PDB entry 6ZG6 | electron microscopy, 12.00 A resolution (very low resolution: no residue pairs are listed; an interface is given only as per-side residue counts) | chains E and G of the 8 polymer chains in the assembly

# Chain E (and G)
Name: Protein transport protein SEC31
From: Saccharomyces cerevisiae (strain ATCC 204508 / S288c)
Notes: chain G of this document is another copy of the same molecule, construct and numbering; everything in this record applies to it too
UniProt: P38968 (SEC31_YEAST); residue numbers follow UniProt; this construct covers 1-1273
Sequence (1273 residues; numbered 1 to 1273; the number before each row is that of its first residue):
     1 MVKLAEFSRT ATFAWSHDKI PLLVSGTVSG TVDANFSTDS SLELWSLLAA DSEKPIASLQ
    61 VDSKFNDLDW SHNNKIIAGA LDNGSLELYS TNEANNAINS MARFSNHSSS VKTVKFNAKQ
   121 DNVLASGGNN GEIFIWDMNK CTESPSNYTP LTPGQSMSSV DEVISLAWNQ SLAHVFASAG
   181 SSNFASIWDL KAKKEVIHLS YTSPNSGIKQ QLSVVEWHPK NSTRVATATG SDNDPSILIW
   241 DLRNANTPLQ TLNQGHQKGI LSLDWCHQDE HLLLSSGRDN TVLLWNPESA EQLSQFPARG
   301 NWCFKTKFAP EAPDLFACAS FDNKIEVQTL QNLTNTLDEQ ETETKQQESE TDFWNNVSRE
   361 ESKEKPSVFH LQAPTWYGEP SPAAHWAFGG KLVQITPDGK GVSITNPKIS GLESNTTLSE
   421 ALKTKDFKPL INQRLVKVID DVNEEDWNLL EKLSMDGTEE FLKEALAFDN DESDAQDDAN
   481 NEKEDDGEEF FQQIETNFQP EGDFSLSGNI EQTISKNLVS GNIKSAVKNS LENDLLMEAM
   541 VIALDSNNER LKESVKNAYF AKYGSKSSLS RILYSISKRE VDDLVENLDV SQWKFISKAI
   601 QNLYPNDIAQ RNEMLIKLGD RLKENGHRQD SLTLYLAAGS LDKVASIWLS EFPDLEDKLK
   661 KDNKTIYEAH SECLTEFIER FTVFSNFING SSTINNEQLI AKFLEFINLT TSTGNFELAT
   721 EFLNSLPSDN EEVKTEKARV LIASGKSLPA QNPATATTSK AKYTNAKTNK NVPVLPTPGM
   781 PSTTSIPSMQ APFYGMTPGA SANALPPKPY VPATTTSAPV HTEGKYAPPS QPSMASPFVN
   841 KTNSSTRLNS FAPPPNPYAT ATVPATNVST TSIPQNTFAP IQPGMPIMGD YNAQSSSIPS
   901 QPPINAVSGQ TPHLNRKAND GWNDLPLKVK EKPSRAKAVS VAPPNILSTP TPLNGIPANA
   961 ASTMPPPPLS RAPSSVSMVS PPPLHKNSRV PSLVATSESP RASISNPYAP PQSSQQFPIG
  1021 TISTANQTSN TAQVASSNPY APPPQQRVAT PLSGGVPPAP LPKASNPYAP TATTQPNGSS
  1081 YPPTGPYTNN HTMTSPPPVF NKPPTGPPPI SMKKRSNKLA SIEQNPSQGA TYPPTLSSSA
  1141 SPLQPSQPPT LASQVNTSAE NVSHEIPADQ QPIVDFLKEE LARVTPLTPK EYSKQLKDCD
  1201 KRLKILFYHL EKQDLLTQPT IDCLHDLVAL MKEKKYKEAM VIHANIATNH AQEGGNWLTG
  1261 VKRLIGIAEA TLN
Disordered / not traced: 1-4, 340-361, 410-1273
Differences from the reference sequence: conflict Ser367 (Thr in P38968)
Curated features (UniProtKB/Swiss-Prot):
  - modified residue: Ser349 (Phosphoserine), Ser836 (Phosphoserine), Ser974 (Phosphoserine), Ser977 (Phosphoserine), Ser980 (Phosphoserine), Ser988 (Phosphoserine), Ser992 (Phosphoserine), Ser999 (Phosphoserine), Thr1050 (Phosphothreonine), Ser1053 (Phosphoserine)

# How chain E and chain G interact
At this resolution (12 A) residue pairs are not listed: 15 residues of chain E and 16 of chain G lie at the interface.

# In short
15 residues of chain E and 16 residues of chain G are in contact.
Both chains are Protein transport protein SEC31 (Saccharomyces cerevisiae (strain ATCC 204508 / S288c)). Entry
6ZG6 (COPII on membranes, outer coat vertex) was determined by electron microscopy (same publication as 6ZG5
and 6ZL0).
